Entry 5H65 (X-ray diffraction, 2.10 A resolution); this record covers chains A and B.

== Chain A ==
Protein: Protection of telomeres protein 1
Source organism: Homo sapiens
Notes: fragment: OB fold and Holiday Junction Like domain
UniProtKB: Q9NUX5 (POTE1_HUMAN); numbering as in UniProt (aligned over 341-634)
Amino-acid sequence (294 residues; row label = number of the first residue in the row):
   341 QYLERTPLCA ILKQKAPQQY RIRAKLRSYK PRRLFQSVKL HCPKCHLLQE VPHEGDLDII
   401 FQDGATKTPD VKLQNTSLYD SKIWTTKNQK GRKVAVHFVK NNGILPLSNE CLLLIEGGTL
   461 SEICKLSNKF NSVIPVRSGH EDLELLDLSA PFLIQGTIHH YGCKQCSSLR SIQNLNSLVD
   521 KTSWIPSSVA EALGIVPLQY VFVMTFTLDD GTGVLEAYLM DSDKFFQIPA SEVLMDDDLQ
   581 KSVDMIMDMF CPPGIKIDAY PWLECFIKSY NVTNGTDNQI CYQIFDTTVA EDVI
Unresolved in the structure: 614-618
Swiss-Prot annotation at these positions:
  - natural variant: Ala532 (A532P: In TPDS3), Gln623 (Q623H: In TPDS3)
What the authors report for this chain:
  - disease-associated variants - A364E: decreased stability (proposed by the authors, not directly observed)

== Chain B ==
Protein: Adrenocortical dysplasia protein homolog
Source organism: Homo sapiens
Notes: fragment: POT1 binding motif
UniProtKB: Q96AP0 (ACD_HUMAN); residues 266-316 here = UniProt positions 266-316
Amino-acid sequence (53 residues; each row starts with the number of its first residue):
   264 GSEHQGALVC LAESCLTLEG PCTAPPVTHW AASRCKATGE AVYTVPSSML CIS
Differences from the reference sequence: expression tag (264-265)

== Interface between chain A and chain B ==
Residue-residue contacts (91; chain A residue first):
  Lys370(A) - Tyr306(B)
  Pro371(A) - Tyr306(B)  hydrophobic
  Arg373(A) - Ala300(B)
  Arg373(A) - Glu303(B)
  Leu374(A) - Trp293(B)  hydrophobic
  Phe375(A) - Trp293(B)  hydrophobic
  Phe375(A) - Ser296(B)
  Phe375(A) - Arg297(B)
  Gln376(A) - Ala304(B)  hydrogen bond (side chain-backbone)
  Gln376(A) - Val305(B)
  Gln376(A) - Tyr306(B)  hydrogen bond (side chain-backbone)
  Lys379(A) - Tyr306(B)  hydrogen bond (side chain-backbone)
  His381(A) - Ile315(B)
  His386(A) - Ser310(B)  hydrogen bond (backbone-side chain)
  His386(A) - Ile315(B)
  Leu388(A) - Val308(B)
  Leu388(A) - Leu313(B)  hydrophobic
  Glu390(A) - Val305(B)
  Glu390(A) - Tyr306(B)
  Val391(A) - Arg297(B)  hydrogen bond (backbone-side chain)
  His393(A) - Arg297(B)  hydrogen bond
  Asp420(A) - Gln268(B)  hydrogen bond
  Lys422(A) - Val272(B)
  Trp424(A) - Val272(B)
  Trp424(A) - Glu276(B)  hydrogen bond
  Trp424(A) - Leu279(B)  hydrophobic
  Trp424(A) - Leu281(B)
  Thr425(A) - Leu281(B)
  Thr426(A) - Leu281(B)
  Lys427(A) - Leu281(B)  hydrogen bond (backbone-backbone)
  Lys427(A) - Glu282(B)
  Lys427(A) - Gly283(B)
  Gln429(A) - Thr280(B)  hydrogen bond (side chain-backbone)
  Gln429(A) - Leu281(B)
  Gln429(A) - Glu282(B)
  Arg432(A) - Thr280(B)  hydrogen bond (side chain-backbone)
  Phe438(A) - Leu271(B)
  Phe438(A) - Val272(B)  hydrophobic
  Phe438(A) - Ala275(B)  hydrophobic
  Leu445(A) - His267(B)  hydrogen bond (backbone-side chain)
  Leu445(A) - Gln268(B)
  Leu445(A) - Leu271(B)  hydrophobic
  Pro446(A) - His267(B)  hydrogen bond (backbone-side chain)
  Pro446(A) - Leu271(B)
  Leu447(A) - His267(B)
  Ser448(A) - Leu271(B)
  Ser448(A) - Leu274(B)
  Ser461(A) - Pro288(B)
  Glu462(A) - Cys278(B)
  Glu462(A) - Leu279(B)
  Glu462(A) - Thr280(B)  hydrogen bond (side chain-backbone)
  Lys465(A) - Cys278(B)
  Leu466(A) - Ala275(B)
  Leu466(A) - Cys278(B)  hydrophobic
  Lys469(A) - Leu274(B)
  Lys469(A) - Ser277(B)
  Lys469(A) - Cys278(B)
  Phe470(A) - Leu271(B)
  Phe470(A) - Leu274(B)  hydrophobic
  Phe470(A) - Ala275(B)
  Val543(A) - Tyr306(B)
  Met544(A) - Tyr306(B)
  Thr545(A) - Tyr306(B)  hydrogen bond
  Thr545(A) - Val308(B)
  Tyr558(A) - Val308(B)  hydrophobic
  Tyr558(A) - Met312(B)
  Tyr558(A) - Leu313(B)  hydrophobic
  Met560(A) - Leu313(B)  hydrophobic
  Met560(A) - Cys314(B)
  Met560(A) - Ile315(B)  hydrophobic
  Val573(A) - Trp293(B)  hydrophobic
  Leu574(A) - Thr291(B)
  Leu574(A) - Arg297(B)
  Asp577(A) - Thr291(B)
  Asp577(A) - His292(B)  salt bridge
  Gln580(A) - Thr291(B)  hydrogen bond
  Gln580(A) - His292(B)
  Gln580(A) - Trp293(B)  hydrogen bond (side chain-backbone)
  Lys581(A) - His292(B)
  Val583(A) - Trp293(B)  hydrophobic
  Asp584(A) - His292(B)  salt bridge
  Asp584(A) - Trp293(B)  hydrogen bond
  Lys608(A) - Cys314(B)  hydrogen bond
  Tyr610(A) - Met312(B)  hydrogen bond (side chain-backbone)
  Tyr610(A) - Leu313(B)
  Tyr610(A) - Cys314(B)
  Val612(A) - Ser311(B)
  Gln619(A) - Met312(B)
  Cys621(A) - Met312(B)  hydrophobic
  Gln623(A) - Leu313(B)
  Gln623(A) - Cys314(B)  hydrogen bond (side chain-backbone)
Other interface residues (no listed pair), chain A (59 interface residues in all): Val378, Leu387, Pro392, Glu394, Asn428, Val434, Cys451, Met575, Asp576
Other interface residues (no listed pair), chain B (34 interface residues in all): Val290, Thr307
Interface features reported in the paper:
  - specific contacts: Pro371(A)-Tyr306(B), Val391(A)-Arg297(B) (backbone contact), Arg432(A)-Thr280(B), Gln623(A)-Cys314(B) (hydrogen bond)
  - interface residues, chain A: Asp577(A), Asp584(A)
  - interface residues, chain B: Leu271(B), Ala275(B), Leu279(B), Leu281(B), His292(B), Trp293(B), Val305(B), Tyr306(B), Val308(B), Leu313(B)

== Overview ==
Chain A and chain B form an interface of 59 and 34 residues respectively; the contacts include 21 hydrogen
bonds and 2 salt bridges. Polar contacts include Asp577(A)-His292(B), Asp584(A)-His292(B) and
Gln376(A)-Ala304(B). The paper describes contacts between Pro371(A) and Tyr306(B) and Arg432(A) and Thr280(B);
a backbone contact between Val391(A) and Arg297(B); a hydrogen bond between Gln623(A) and Cys314(B). From the
paper: A364E of chain A reduces stability; interface residues Asp577(A), Asp584(A) and Leu271(B) among others.
Chain A is Protection of telomeres protein 1 and chain B is Adrenocortical dysplasia protein homolog, both
from Homo sapiens; the structure, Crystal structure of human POT1 and TPP1, was determined by X-ray
diffraction.
